PDB entry 4LQI | X-ray diffraction, 2.70 A resolution | chains B and C of the 28 polymer chains in the assembly

== Chain B ==
Protein: Proteasome subunit alpha type-3
Organism: Saccharomyces cerevisiae
Notes: EC 3.4.25.1
Reference sequence: P23638 (PSA3_YEAST); the construct lacks a stretch of the UniProt sequence and is renumbered around it, so the offset changes along the chain: 4-63 = UniProt 2-61; 64-144 = UniProt 63-143; 145-200 = UniProt 145-200; 202-204 = UniProt 201-203; 2 more segments
Amino-acid sequence (244 residues; row label = number of the first residue in the row; note: 1 number in that range is skipped by the numbering (no residue carries it; nothing is unmodelled there); a row labelled like 204A-204B holds insertion residues (204A, then the next letters in order)):
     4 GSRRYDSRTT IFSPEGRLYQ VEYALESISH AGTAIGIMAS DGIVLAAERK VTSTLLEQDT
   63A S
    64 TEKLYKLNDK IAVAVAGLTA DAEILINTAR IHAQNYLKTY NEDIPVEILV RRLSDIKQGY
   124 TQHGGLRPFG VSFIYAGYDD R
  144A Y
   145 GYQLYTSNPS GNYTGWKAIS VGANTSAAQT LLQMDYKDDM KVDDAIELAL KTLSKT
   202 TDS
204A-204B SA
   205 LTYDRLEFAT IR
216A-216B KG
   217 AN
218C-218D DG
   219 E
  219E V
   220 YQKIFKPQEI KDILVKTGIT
UniProt features mapped onto this chain:
  - cross-link (Glycyl lysine isopeptide (Lys-Gly)): Lys101 (interchain with G-Cter in ubiquitin), Lys199 (interchain with G-Cter in ubiquitin), Lys225 (interchain with G-Cter in ubiquitin)

== Chain C ==
Protein: Proteasome subunit alpha type-4
Organism: Saccharomyces cerevisiae
Notes: EC 3.4.25.1
Reference sequence: P40303 (PSA4_YEAST); the construct lacks a stretch of the UniProt sequence and is renumbered around it, so the offset changes along the chain: 7-62 = UniProt 3-58; 63-143 = UniProt 60-140; 145-180 = UniProt 144-179; 182-203 = UniProt 184-205; 1 more segments
Amino-acid sequence (241 residues; each row starts with the number of its first residue; note: 3 numbers in that range are skipped by the numbering (no residue carries them; nothing is unmodelled there); a row labelled like 180A-180D holds insertion residues (180A, then the next letters in order)):
     7 GYDRALSIFS PDGHIFQVEY ALEAVKRGTC AVGVKGKNCV VLGCERRSTL KLQDTR
   62A I
    63 TPSKVSKIDS HVVLSFSGLN ADSRILIEKA RVEAQSHRLT LEDPVTVEYL TRYVAGVQQR
   123 YTQSGGVRPF GVSTLIAGFD P
  143A R
   144 D
  144B D
   145 EPKLYQTEPS GIYSSWSAQT IGRNSKTVRE FLEKNY
180A-180D DRKE
   182 PPATVEECVK LTVRSLLEVV QT
   206 GAKNIEITVV KPDSDIVALS SEEINQYVTQ IEQEKQEQ
UniProt features mapped onto this chain:
  - modified residue: Thr63 (Phosphothreonine)

== How chain B and chain C interact ==
Contacting residue pairs (74; chain B residue first):
  Arg6(B) with Arg10(C), hydrogen bond (backbone-side chain)
  Asp9(B) with Tyr8(C), hydrogen bond; Arg10(C), salt bridge
  Arg11(B) with Arg10(C)
  Thr13(B) with Leu12(C); Arg130(C)
  Ile14(B) with Gln23(C)
  Phe15(B) with Gln23(C), hydrogen bond (backbone-side chain); Tyr26(C), hydrophobic; Ala27(C), hydrophobic; Leu81(C), hydrophobic; Arg130(C); Pro131(C); Gly133(C)
  Ser16(B) with Tyr26(C)
  Pro17(B) with Tyr26(C), hydrophobic; Glu29(C)
  Glu18(B) with Glu29(C); Arg33(C), hydrogen bond (backbone-side chain)
  Gly19(B) with Tyr26(C); Glu29(C); Ala30(C)
  Arg20(B) with Arg33(C)
  Leu21(B) with Arg130(C)
  Met41(B) with Asp60(C); Arg62(C)
  Glu110(B) with Ile62A(C)
  Ser117(B) with Arg86(C), hydrogen bond (backbone-side chain)
  Asp118(B) with Arg86(C), salt bridge
  Gln121(B) with Ala83(C); Asp84(C); Ile87(C)
  Thr124(B) with Arg130(C), hydrogen bond (backbone-side chain)
  Gln125(B) with Tyr123(C); Gly128(C); Val129(C); Arg130(C), hydrogen bond (backbone-backbone); Pro131(C); Phe132(C)
  His126(B) with Gly128(C); Val129(C)
  Gly127(B) with Tyr8(C); Gly128(C), hydrogen bond (backbone-backbone)
  Gly128(B) with Tyr8(C)
  Tyr144A(B) with Arg62(C), hydrogen bond (backbone-side chain); Ile62A(C), hydrophobic
  Tyr146(B) with Arg62(C), hydrogen bond (backbone-side chain)
  Gln147(B) with Ile62A(C)
  Leu148(B) with Ile62A(C)
  Tyr149(B) with Ile62A(C)
  Ser154(B) with Ala83(C)
  Gly155(B) with Ala83(C); Arg86(C), hydrogen bond (backbone-side chain)
  Asn156(B) with Asn82(C)
  Tyr157(B) with Pro64(C); Arg86(C)
  Thr158(B) with Thr63(C)
  Gly159(B) with Gln59(C); Asp60(C), hydrogen bond (backbone-backbone); Ile62A(C); Thr63(C), hydrogen bond (backbone-side chain)
  Trp160(B) with Leu56(C), hydrophobic; Leu58(C); Gln59(C); Asp60(C)
  Lys161(B) with Leu58(C), hydrogen bond (backbone-backbone); Gln59(C)
  Ala162(B) with Leu58(C), hydrophobic
  Gln173(B) with Leu56(C); Leu58(C)
  Leu176(B) with Leu58(C), hydrophobic
  Gln177(B) with Lys57(C); Leu58(C)
  Tyr180(B) with Leu58(C), hydrophobic
Other interface residues (no listed pair), chain B (41 interface residues in all): Arg114

== Overview ==
The interface between chain B and chain C involves 41 residues on one side and 31 on the other; the contacts
include 14 hydrogen bonds and 2 salt bridges. Polar contacts include Asp9(B)-Arg10(C), Asp118(B)-Arg86(C) and
Arg6(B)-Arg10(C).
Here chain B is Proteasome subunit alpha type-3 and chain C is Proteasome subunit alpha type-4, both from
Saccharomyces cerevisiae. Entry 4LQI (Yeast 20S Proteasome in complex with Vibralactone) was determined by
X-ray diffraction.
